1OH9 - chain A; structure by X-ray diffraction, 1.91 A resolution.

== Chain A ==
Molecule: Acetylglutamate kinase
Source organism: Escherichia coli BL21(DE3)
Notes: EC 2.7.2.8
UniProt: P11445 (ARGB_ECOLI); residues 1-258 here = UniProt positions 1-258
Chain sequence (258 residues; row label = number of the first residue in the row):
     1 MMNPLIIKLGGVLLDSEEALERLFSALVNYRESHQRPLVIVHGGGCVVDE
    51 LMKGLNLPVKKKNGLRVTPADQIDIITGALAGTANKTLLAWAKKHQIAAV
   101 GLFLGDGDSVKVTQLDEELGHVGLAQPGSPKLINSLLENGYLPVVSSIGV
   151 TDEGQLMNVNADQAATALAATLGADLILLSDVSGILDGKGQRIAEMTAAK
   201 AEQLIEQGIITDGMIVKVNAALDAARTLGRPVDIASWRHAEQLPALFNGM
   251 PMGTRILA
Residues lining bound ligands:
  - ADP (adenosine-5'-diphosphate): K8, G10, G11, D162, L179, S180, D181, V182, G184, I185, L186, I209, I210, T211, D212, G213, M214, K217
  - N-acetyl-L-glutamate (NLG): G43, G44, G45, K61, G64, L65, R66, L80, V122, S147, N158, V159, N160, A161

== Summary ==
Bound to chain A: ADP and N-acetyl-L-glutamate.
Chain A is Acetylglutamate kinase (Escherichia coli BL21(DE3)); the structure, Acetylglutamate kinase from
Escherichia coli complexed with MgADP, N-acetyl-L-glutamate and the transition-state mimic AlF4-, was
determined by X-ray diffraction, deposited together with 1OHA and 1OHB.
